7D08 - chains A and I of the 12 polymer chains in the assembly; structure by electron microscopy, 4.00 A resolution.

# Chain A
Molecule: Intermembrane phospholipid transport system permease protein MlaE
Source organism: Acinetobacter baumannii
UniProt: V5V9F4 (V5V9F4_ACIBA); residue numbers follow UniProt; this construct covers 1-258
Chain sequence (258 residues; row label = number of the first residue in the row):
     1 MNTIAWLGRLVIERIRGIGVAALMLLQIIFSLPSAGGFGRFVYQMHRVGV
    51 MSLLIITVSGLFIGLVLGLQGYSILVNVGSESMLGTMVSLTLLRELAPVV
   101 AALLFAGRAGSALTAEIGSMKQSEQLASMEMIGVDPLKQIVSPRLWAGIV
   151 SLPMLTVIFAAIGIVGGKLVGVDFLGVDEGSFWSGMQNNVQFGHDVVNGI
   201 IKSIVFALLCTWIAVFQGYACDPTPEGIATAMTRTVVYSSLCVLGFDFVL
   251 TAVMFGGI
Not modelled in the structure: 257-258

# Chain I
Molecule: MCE family protein
Source organism: Acinetobacter baumannii
UniProt: V5V921 (V5V921_ACIBA); residue numbers follow UniProt; this construct covers 1-222
Chain sequence (222 residues; each row starts with the number of its first residue):
     1 MKSRTSELAVGIFVIIFGIALFFLAMKVSGLVGTNLSDGYTMKAQFDNVN
    51 GLKPRAKVTMSGVTIGRVDSITLDPVTRLATVTFDLDGKLTSFNAEQLKE
   101 VQKNALDELRYSSDYTQATPAQQKTMEQQLISNMNSITSIDEDAYIMVAT
   151 NGLLGEKYLKIVPGGGLNYLKRGDTISNTQGTMDLEDLISKFITGGGAGK
   201 VAAGSSSAEEKAPASTDSSAQP
Not modelled in the structure: 1-2, 194-222

# Interface between chain A and chain I
Pairs across the interface (19; chain A residue first):
  Met1(A) - Leu8(I)
  Ile4(A) - Glu7(I)
  Ile4(A) - Leu8(I)  hydrophobic
  Ile4(A) - Gly11(I)
  Ile4(A) - Ile12(I)  hydrophobic
  Ala5(A) - Glu7(I)
  Ala5(A) - Leu8(I)
  Leu7(A) - Val10(I)
  Leu7(A) - Gly11(I)
  Leu7(A) - Ile15(I)  hydrophobic
  Gly8(A) - Glu7(I)
  Gly8(A) - Val10(I)
  Gly8(A) - Gly11(I)
  Arg9(A) - Arg4(I)
  Arg9(A) - Glu7(I)  salt bridge
  Val11(A) - Val10(I)  hydrophobic
  Ile12(A) - Ser6(I)
  Ile12(A) - Glu7(I)
  Ile12(A) - Val10(I)  hydrophobic
Other interface residues (no listed pair), chain I (9 interface residues in all): Val14

# In short
8 residues of chain A and 9 residues of chain I are in contact; the contacts include 1 salt bridge. Its one
salt-bridged contact is Arg9(A)-Glu7(I).
Chain A is Intermembrane phospholipid transport system permease protein MlaE and chain I is MCE family
protein, both from Acinetobacter baumannii; the structure, Acinetobacter MlaFEDB complex in ATP-bound Vtrans1
conformation, was determined by electron microscopy together with 7D06, 7D09 and 7D0A from the same study.
